PDB entry 4ZO0 | X-ray diffraction, 2.30 A resolution | chain A

Chain A:
Molecule: Protein Rep68
Source organism: Adeno-associated virus 2 (isolate Srivastava/1982)
Notes: EC 3.6.4.12; fragment: Origin Binding Domain
UniProtKB: P03132 (REP68_AAV2S); residue numbers follow UniProt; this construct covers 1-206
Sequence (209 residues; row label = number of the first residue in the row; numbers below 1 keep their minus sign (Gly-2 is residue -2)):
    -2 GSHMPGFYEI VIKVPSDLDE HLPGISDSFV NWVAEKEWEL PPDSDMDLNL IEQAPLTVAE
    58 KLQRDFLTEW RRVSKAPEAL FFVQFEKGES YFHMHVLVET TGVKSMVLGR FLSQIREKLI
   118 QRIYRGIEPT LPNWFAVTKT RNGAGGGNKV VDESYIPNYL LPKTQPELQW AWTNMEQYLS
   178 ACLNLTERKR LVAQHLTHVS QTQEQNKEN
Disordered / not traced: -2 to 0, 139-142
Sequence notes: expression tag (-2 to 0); engineered mutation Glu17 (Gly in P03132), Ser151 (Cys in P03132)
Curated features (UniProtKB/Swiss-Prot):
  - motif: His90 to His92 (RCR-2), Tyr156 to Lys160 (RCR-3)
  - active site: Tyr156 (For nuclease activity)
  - binding site (a divalent metal cation): Glu83, His90, His92
Bound ions: Mg2+ near Glu83 (its only coordinating residue here)
Reported in the primary citation:
  - interface residues: His192, Leu193, Val196, Ser197
  - mutagenesis - H192A, L193A/V196A, S197A: unchanged catalytic activity

In short:
UniProt lists active-site residue Tyr156 and 3 divalent metal cation-binding residues. From the paper: H192A,
L193A/V196A and S197A leave catalytic activity unchanged; interface residues His192, Leu193 and Val196 among
others.
Chain A is Protein Rep68 (Adeno-associated virus 2 (isolate Srivastava/1982)); the structure, X-ray Structure
of AAV-2 Origin Binding Domain, was determined by X-ray diffraction (same publication as 5DCX).
